6PX6 - chains C and E of the 5 polymer chains in the assembly; structure by X-ray diffraction, 3.00 A resolution.

# Chain C
Protein: DQ2.2-glut-L1
Amino-acid sequence (12 residues; numbered 0 to 11; the number before each row is that of its first residue; numbering starts at 0):
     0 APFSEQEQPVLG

# Chain E
Protein: T-cell receptor, T1005.2.56, beta chain
Organism: Homo sapiens
Amino-acid sequence (256 residues; numbered 2 to 257; the number before each row is that of its first residue):
     2 MGVSQTPSNKVTEKGKYVELRCDPISGHTALYWYRQSLGQGPEFLIYFQG
    52 TGAADDSGLPNDRFFAVRPEGSVSTLKIQRTERGDSAVYLCASSHGASTD
   102 TQYFGPGTRLTVLEDLKNVFPPEVAVFEPSEAEISHTQKATLVCLATGFF
   152 PDHVELSWWVNGKEVHSGVCTDPQPLKEQPALNDSRYALSSRLRVSATFW
   202 QNPRNHFRCQVQFYGLSENDEWTQDRAKPVTQIVSAEAWGRADKLAAALE
   252 HHHHHH
Unresolved in the structure: 2, 244-257
Disulfides: Cys23-Cys92, Cys145-Cys210

# How chain C and chain E interact
Contacting residue pairs (5):
  Gln5(C) with Thr100(E), hydrogen bond
  Glu6(C) with Ala98(E)
  Pro8(C) with Thr30(E); Gln50(E); Gly97(E)
Other interface residues (no listed pair), chain C (6 interface residues in all): Gln7, Leu10, Gly11
Other interface residues (no listed pair), chain E (7 interface residues in all): Gly28, His96

# Overview
The interface between chain C and chain E involves 6 residues on one side and 7 on the other, with 1 hydrogen
bond. Its one hydrogen-bonded contact is Gln5(C)-Thr100(E).
Here chain C is DQ2.2-glut-L1 and chain E is T-cell receptor, T1005.2.56, beta chain (Homo sapiens). Entry
6PX6 (HLA-TCR complex) was determined by X-ray diffraction, deposited together with 6PY2.
